Entry 2ZM7 (X-ray diffraction, 1.60 A resolution); this record covers chain A.

== Chain A ==
Name: 6-aminohexanoate-dimer hydrolase
From: Flavobacterium sp
Notes: EC 3.5.1.46
Reference sequence: chimeric construct of P07061, P07062: residues 1-21 from P07061 (NYLB_FLASK) positions 1-21 (same numbers); residues 22-392 from P07062 positions 22-392 (same numbers)
Chain sequence (392 residues; row label = number of the first residue in the row):
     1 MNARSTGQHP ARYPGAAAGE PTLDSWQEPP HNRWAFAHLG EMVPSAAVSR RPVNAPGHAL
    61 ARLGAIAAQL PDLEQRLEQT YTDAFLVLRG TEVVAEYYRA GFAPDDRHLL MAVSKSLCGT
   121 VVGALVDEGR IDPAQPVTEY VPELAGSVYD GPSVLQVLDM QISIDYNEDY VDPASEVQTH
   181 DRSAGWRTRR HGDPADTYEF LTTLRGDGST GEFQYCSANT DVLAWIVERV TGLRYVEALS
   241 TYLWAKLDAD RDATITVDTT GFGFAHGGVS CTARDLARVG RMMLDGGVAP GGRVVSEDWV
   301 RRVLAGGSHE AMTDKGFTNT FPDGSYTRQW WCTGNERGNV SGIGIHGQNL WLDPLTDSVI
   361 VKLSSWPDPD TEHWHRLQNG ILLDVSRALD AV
Disordered / not traced: 1-4, 53-56
Sequence notes: engineered mutation Ala-112 (Ser in P07062), Asp-181 (Gly in P07062)
Ligand contacts:
  - 6-aminohexanoic acid (ACA), molecule 1: Gln-27, Met-111, Ala-112, Lys-115, Glu-168, Tyr-170, Val-177, Asp-181, Trp-186, Tyr-215, Ser-217, Phe-264, His-266, Ile-343, Gly-344, Ile-345
  - 6-aminohexanoic acid (ACA), molecule 2: Gln-27, Met-111, Ala-112, Lys-115, Glu-168, Tyr-170, Val-177, Asp-181, Trp-186, Tyr-215, Ser-217, Phe-264, His-266, Phe-317, Trp-331, Ile-343, Gly-344, Ile-345, Asp-370, His-375
  - 6-aminohexanoic acid (ACA), molecule 3: Ala-112, Tyr-170, Tyr-215, Phe-317, Trp-331, Ile-343, Gly-344, Ile-345, Asp-370, His-375

== Summary ==
Ligands of chain A: 3 copies of 6-aminohexanoic acid.
Chain A is 6-aminohexanoate-dimer hydrolase (Flavobacterium sp); the structure, Structure of
6-Aminohexanoate-dimer Hydrolase, S112A/G181D Mutant Complexed with 6-Aminohexanoate-dimer, was determined by
X-ray diffraction (same publication as 2ZM0, 2ZMA and 2E8I).
